Entry 5DQT (X-ray diffraction, 3.10 A resolution); this record covers chains F and G of the 8 polymer chains in the assembly.

Chain F:
Molecule: CRISPR-associated endoribonuclease Cas2
From: Escherichia coli K12
Notes: EC 3.1.-.-
UniProtKB: P45956 (CAS2_ECOLI); numbering as in UniProt (aligned over 1-94)
Amino-acid sequence (94 residues; each row starts with the number of its first residue):
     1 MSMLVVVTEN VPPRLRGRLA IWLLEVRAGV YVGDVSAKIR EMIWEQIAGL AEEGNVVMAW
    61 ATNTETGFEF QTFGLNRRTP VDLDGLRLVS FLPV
Unresolved in the structure: 94

Chain G:
Molecule: 34-nt DNA strand
Sequence (34 nucleotides; numbered 1 to 34; the number before each row is that of its first residue):
     1 TTTTTTCGTA GCTGAGTTGA GTCGATGCTT TTTT
Unresolved in the structure: 1

How chain F and chain G interact:
Pairs across the interface (5; chain F residue first):
  Arg-14(F) / DG11(G)  salt bridge to the phosphate
  Arg-77(F) / DG21(G)  hydrogen bond to the phosphate
  Arg-77(F) / DT22(G)  salt bridge to the phosphate
  Arg-78(F) / DG21(G)  salt bridge to the phosphate
  Pro-93(F) / DT22(G)  phosphate contact
Interface residues without a listed pair, chain G (4 interface residues in all): DA20

Summary:
Chain F and chain G each contribute 4 residues to their interface, with 1 hydrogen bond and 3 salt bridges.
Among the polar pairs are Arg-77(F)/DG21(G), Arg-14(F)/DG11(G) and Arg-77(F)/DT22(G).
Chain F is CRISPR-associated endoribonuclease Cas2 (Escherichia coli K12) and chain G is a 34-nt DNA strand;
the structure, Crystal Structure of Cas-DNA-22 complex, was determined by X-ray diffraction (same publication
as 5DLJ, 5DQU and 5DQZ).
